2LQC - chains A and B; structure by solution NMR.

== Chain A ==
Molecule: Calmodulin
Organism: Homo sapiens
Notes: fragment: EF-hands 1 and 2
Reference sequence: P62158 (CALM_HUMAN); residues 1-77 here correspond to UniProt positions 2-78 (UniProt number = residue number + 1)
Sequence (77 residues; row label = number of the first residue in the row):
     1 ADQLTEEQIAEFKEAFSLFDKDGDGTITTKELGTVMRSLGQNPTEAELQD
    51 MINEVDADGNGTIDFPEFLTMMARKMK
Bound ions: Ca2+ site 1: Asp22, Asp24, Thr26, Thr28, Glu31; Ca2+ site 2: Thr62, Asp64

== Chain B ==
Molecule: Voltage-dependent L-type calcium channel subunit alpha-1C
Organism: Homo sapiens
Reference sequence: Q13936 (CAC1C_HUMAN); numbering as in UniProt (aligned over 47-68)
Sequence (24 residues; each row starts with the number of its first residue):
    45 GTGAALSWQAAIDAARQAKLMGSA
Sequence notes: expression tag (45-46)
Swiss-Prot annotation at these positions:
  - region: Gly47 to Ala68 (Calmodulin-binding)
From the paper describing this entry:
  - mutagenesis - W52A: abolished binding to Calmodulin (chain A)
  - mutagenesis - I56A: decreased binding to Calmodulin (chain A)
  - mutagenesis - L64A: unchanged binding to Calmodulin (chain A)

== Chain A / chain B interface ==
Contacting residue pairs (15):
  Glu11(A) with Arg60(B)
  Phe19(A) with Ile56(B)
  Leu32(A) with Trp52(B)
  Met36(A) with Ser51(B)
  Leu39(A) with Ala55(B); Ala58(B); Ala59(B)
  Gln41(A) with Ala54(B); Ala55(B); Ala58(B)
  Met51(A) with Ala48(B)
  Phe68(A) with Trp52(B); Ile56(B)
  Met71(A) with Trp52(B)
  Met76(A) with Gln53(B)
Other interface residues (no listed pair), chain A (12 interface residues in all): Leu18, Ile63
Other interface residues (no listed pair), chain B (11 interface residues in all): Ala62
Interface features reported in the paper:
  - specific contacts: Glu11(A)-Arg60(B) (salt bridge)
  - interface residues, chain A: Leu18(A), Phe19(A), Leu32(A), Met36(A), Leu39(A), Met51(A), Met71(A), Met72(A) (proposed by the authors, not directly observed)
  - interface residues, chain B: Trp52(B), Ile56(B)

== Summary ==
Chain A and chain B form an interface of 12 and 11 residues respectively. The paper describes a salt bridge
between Glu11(A) and Arg60(B). The paper reports that W52A of chain B abolishes binding to Calmodulin (chain
A); interface residues Leu18(A), Phe19(A) and Trp52(B) among others; 3 substitutions were tested in all.
Chain A is Calmodulin and chain B is Voltage-dependent L-type calcium channel subunit alpha-1C, both from Homo
sapiens; the structure, NMR solution structure of a Ca2+-Calmodulin with a binding motif (NSCaTE) peptide from
the N-terminal cytoplasmic ..., was determined by solution NMR.
